Entry 8XUQ (electron microscopy, 3.17 A resolution); this record covers chains A and G of the 4 polymer chains in the assembly.

# Chain A (and G)
Protein: NRC2
Organism: Solanum lycopersicum
Notes: chain G of this document is another copy of the same molecule, construct and numbering; everything in this record applies to it too
UniProt: A0A3Q7IF17 (A0A3Q7IF17_SOLLC); residue numbers follow UniProt; this construct covers 1-885
Chain sequence (885 residues; numbered 1 to 885; the number before each row is that of its first residue):
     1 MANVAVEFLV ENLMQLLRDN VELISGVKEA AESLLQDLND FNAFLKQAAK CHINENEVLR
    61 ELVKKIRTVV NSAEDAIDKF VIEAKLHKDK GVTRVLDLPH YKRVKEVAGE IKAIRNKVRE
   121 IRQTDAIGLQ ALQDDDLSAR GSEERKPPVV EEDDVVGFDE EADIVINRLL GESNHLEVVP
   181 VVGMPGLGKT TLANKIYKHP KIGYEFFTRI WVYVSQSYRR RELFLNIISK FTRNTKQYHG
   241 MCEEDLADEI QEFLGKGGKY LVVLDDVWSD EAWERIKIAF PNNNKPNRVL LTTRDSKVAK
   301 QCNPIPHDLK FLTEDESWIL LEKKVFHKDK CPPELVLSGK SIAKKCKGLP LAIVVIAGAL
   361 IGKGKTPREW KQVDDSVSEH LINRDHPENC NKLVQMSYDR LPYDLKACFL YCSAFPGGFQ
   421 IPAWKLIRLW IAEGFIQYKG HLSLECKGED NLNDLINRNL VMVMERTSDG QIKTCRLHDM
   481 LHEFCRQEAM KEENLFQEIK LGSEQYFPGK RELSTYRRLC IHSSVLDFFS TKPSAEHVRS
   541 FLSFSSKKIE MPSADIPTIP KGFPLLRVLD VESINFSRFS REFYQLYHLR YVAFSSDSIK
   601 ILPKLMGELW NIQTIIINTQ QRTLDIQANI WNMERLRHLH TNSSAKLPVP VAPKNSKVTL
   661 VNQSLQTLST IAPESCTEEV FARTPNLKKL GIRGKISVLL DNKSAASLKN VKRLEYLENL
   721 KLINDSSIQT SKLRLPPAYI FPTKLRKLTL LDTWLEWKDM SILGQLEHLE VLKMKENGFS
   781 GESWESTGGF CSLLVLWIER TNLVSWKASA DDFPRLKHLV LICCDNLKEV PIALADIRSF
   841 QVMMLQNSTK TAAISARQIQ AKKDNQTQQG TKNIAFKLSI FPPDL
Small-molecule neighbours:
  - ADP (adenosine-5'-diphosphate): V155, V156, F158, M184, P185, G186, L187, G188, K189, T190, T191, L312, L320, K324, P350, L351, V354, M462, H478
  - inositol hexakisphosphate (IHP): T467, S468, K473, K689, N719, K721, K747, K773
From the paper describing this entry:
  - self-association interface (contacts with another copy of this molecule); pairs are residue here / residue on that copy: M14-Y739, R18-Y739, E32-Y739, T743-R18 (backbone contact)

# Interface between chain A and chain G
Residue-residue contacts (20):
  M241(A) - K532(G)
  C242(A) - K532(G)
  E243(A) - T531(G)
  E244(A) - K510(G)  salt bridge
  E244(A) - R511(G)  salt bridge
  E271(A) - Y506(G)
  R275(A) - Y506(G)
  S503(A) - S503(G)
  G509(A) - E244(G)
  K510(A) - E244(G)  hydrogen bond (backbone-side chain)
  K510(A) - D245(G)  salt bridge
  R511(A) - E244(G)  salt bridge
  K532(A) - R221(G)
  K532(A) - H239(G)
  K532(A) - C242(G)
  E550(A) - M551(G)
  E550(A) - P552(G)
  E550(A) - S553(G)  hydrogen bond (side chain-backbone)
  P552(A) - E550(G)
  S553(A) - E550(G)
Interface residues without a listed pair, chain A (20 interface residues in all): R221, G240, D245, S530, T531, A554
Interface residues without a listed pair, chain G (18 interface residues in all): G240, S530, S534

# Overview
The interface between chain A and chain G involves 20 residues on one side and 18 on the other, with 2
hydrogen bonds and 4 salt bridges. Polar contacts include E244(A)-K510(G), E244(A)-R511(G) and
K510(A)-D245(G). Chain A binds inositol hexakisphosphate and ADP. From the paper: a self-association interface
involving M14(A), R18(A) and E32(A) among others.
Chain A and chain G are both NRC2 (Solanum lycopersicum); the structure, Cryo-EM structure of tomato NRC2
tetramer, was determined by electron microscopy, deposited together with 8XUO and 8XUV.
